PDB entry 6O7D | X-ray diffraction, 2.81 A resolution | chains A and B

# Chain A
Name: CRISPR system single-strand-specific deoxyribonuclease Cas10/Csm1 (subtype III-A)
Organism: Thermococcus onnurineus (strain NA1)
Notes: EC 3.1.-.-, 2.7.7.-
UniProtKB: B6YWB8 (CAS10_THEON); numbering as in UniProt (aligned over 1-777)
Chain sequence (791 residues; each row starts with the number of its first residue; numbers below 1 keep their minus sign (Met-13 is residue -13)):
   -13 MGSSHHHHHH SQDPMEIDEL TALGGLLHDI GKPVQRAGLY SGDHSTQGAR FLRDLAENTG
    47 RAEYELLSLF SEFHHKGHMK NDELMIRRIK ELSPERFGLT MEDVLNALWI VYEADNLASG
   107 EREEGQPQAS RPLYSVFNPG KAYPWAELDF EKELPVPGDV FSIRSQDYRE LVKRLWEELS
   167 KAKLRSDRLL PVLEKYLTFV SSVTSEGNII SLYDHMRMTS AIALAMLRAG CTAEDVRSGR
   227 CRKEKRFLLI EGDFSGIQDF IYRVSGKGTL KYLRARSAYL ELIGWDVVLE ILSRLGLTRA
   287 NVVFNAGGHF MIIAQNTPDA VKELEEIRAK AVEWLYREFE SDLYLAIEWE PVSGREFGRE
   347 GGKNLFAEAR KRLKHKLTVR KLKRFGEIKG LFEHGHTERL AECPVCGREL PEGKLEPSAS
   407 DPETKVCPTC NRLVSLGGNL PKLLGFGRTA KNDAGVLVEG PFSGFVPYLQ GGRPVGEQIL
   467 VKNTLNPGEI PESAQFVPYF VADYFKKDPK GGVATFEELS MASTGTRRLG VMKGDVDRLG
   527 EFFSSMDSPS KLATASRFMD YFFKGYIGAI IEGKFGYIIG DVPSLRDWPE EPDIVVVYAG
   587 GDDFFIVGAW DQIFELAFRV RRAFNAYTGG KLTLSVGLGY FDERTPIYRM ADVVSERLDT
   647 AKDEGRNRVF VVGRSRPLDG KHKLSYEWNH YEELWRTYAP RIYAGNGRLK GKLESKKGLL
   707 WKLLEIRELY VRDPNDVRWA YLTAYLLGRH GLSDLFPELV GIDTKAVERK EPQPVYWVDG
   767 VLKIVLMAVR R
Not modelled in the structure: -13 to 0, 59-66, 106-112, 222-225, 252-254, 348-349, 380-415, 730-737, 777
Construct notes: initiating methionine (-13); expression tag (-12 to 0)
Cystine bridges: Cys217-Cys227
Ion coordination: Mn2+ site 1: Asp521, Asp588 (together with ATP); Mn2+ site 2: Asp521, Val522, Asp588 (together with ATP)
Ligand contacts: ATP (adenosine-5'-triphosphate): Asp239, Phe290, Ala292, His295, Asp521, Val522, Asp523, Arg524, Leu525, Gly526, Phe529, Ser542, Met545, Asp546, Gly587, Asp588, Lys648, Arg652
Swiss-Prot annotation at these positions:
  - mutagenesis: Asp15 (D15N: Loss of ssDNase activity)

# Chain B
Name: Csm4
Organism: Thermococcus onnurineus (strain NA1)
UniProtKB: B6YWC1 (B6YWC1_THEON); numbering as in UniProt (aligned over 1-289)
Chain sequence (289 residues; each row starts with the number of its first residue):
     1 MPKFIAVKLI PKGPFRDIPR ADTLFGAIGN AISAIHGQSA VEELVDAFVG GARISSAFPY
    61 SGDTYYLPKP LSVEPALEGI LTGLDEEERY TTAKRLRKAK YLDLKNFELA LRLRPFTIPE
   121 EIPYARVDVP RVVLDRVTQD SSIYFWEEIR FREKSGVYFL YSGPREVFDG YIAPAMRFLG
   181 DTGIGGKSTW GAGLFEVEFH EMKIDAPGSE YSVTLSNALP TKTPVLWRLL RKGGWSFGRR
   241 KPRMTFIAEG SIVKNDPGGM ERLELGLSHE VYVYGLTFPL GVELPEGLE
Not modelled in the structure: 1, 80-84, 132-144, 182-193, 233-242, 266-269, 288-289

# Interface between chain A and chain B
Pairs across the interface (31; chain A residue first):
  Tyr322(A) - Thr245(B)
  Glu326(A) - Arg231(B)  salt bridge
  Ser327(A) - Leu229(B)
  Lys357(A) - Glu78(B)  salt bridge
  His361(A) - Pro75(B)  hydrogen bond (side chain-backbone)
  Leu368(A) - Glu74(B)
  Leu368(A) - Leu226(B)
  Leu368(A) - Trp227(B)  hydrogen bond (backbone-backbone)
  Lys369(A) - Val225(B)  hydrogen bond (side chain-backbone)
  Lys369(A) - Trp227(B)
  Arg370(A) - Trp227(B)  hydrogen bond (backbone-side chain)
  Arg370(A) - Leu229(B)
  Phe371(A) - Leu229(B)  hydrophobic
  Gly372(A) - Trp227(B)
  Leu377(A) - Thr245(B)  hydrogen bond (backbone-side chain)
  Phe378(A) - Pro220(B)  hydrophobic
  Phe378(A) - Pro224(B)
  Phe378(A) - Leu229(B)  hydrophobic
  Arg524(A) - Glu87(B)  salt bridge
  Arg524(A) - Thr91(B)
  Glu527(A) - Glu86(B)
  Glu527(A) - Glu87(B)
  Glu527(A) - Tyr90(B)
  Ser530(A) - Tyr90(B)
  Pro632(A) - Phe145(B)
  Arg635(A) - Asp128(B)  salt bridge
  Arg635(A) - Phe145(B)
  Asp645(A) - Arg95(B)
  Asp645(A) - Lys98(B)
  Asp649(A) - Arg95(B)  salt bridge
  Arg652(A) - Thr91(B)
Other interface residues (no listed pair), chain A (24 interface residues in all): Thr364, Val365, Gly526, Tyr634
Other interface residues (no listed pair), chain B (23 interface residues in all): Leu71, Arg97, Thr223, Ile247

# In short
24 residues of chain A and 23 residues of chain B are in contact; the contacts include 5 hydrogen bonds and 5
salt bridges. Among the polar pairs are Glu326(A)-Arg231(B), Lys357(A)-Glu78(B) and Arg524(A)-Glu87(B). Chain
A binds ATP. UniProt lists one mutagenesis site on chain A.
Chain A is CRISPR system single-strand-specific deoxyribonuclease Cas10/Csm1 (subtype III-A) and chain B is
Csm4, both from Thermococcus onnurineus (strain NA1); the structure, Crystal structure of Csm1-Csm4 cassette
in complex with one ATP, was determined by X-ray diffraction (same publication as 6O73, 6O74, 6O75, 6O78,
6O79, 6O7B and 3 further entries).
